3CCM - chains R and 0 of the 31 polymer chains in the assembly; structure by X-ray diffraction, 2.55 A resolution.

# Chain R
Name: 50S ribosomal protein L22P
From: Haloarcula marismortui
UniProt: P10970 (RL22_HALMA); residues 0-154 here correspond to UniProt positions 1-155 (UniProt number = residue number + 1)
Amino-acid sequence (155 residues; numbered 0 to 154; the number before each row is that of its first residue; numbering starts at 0):
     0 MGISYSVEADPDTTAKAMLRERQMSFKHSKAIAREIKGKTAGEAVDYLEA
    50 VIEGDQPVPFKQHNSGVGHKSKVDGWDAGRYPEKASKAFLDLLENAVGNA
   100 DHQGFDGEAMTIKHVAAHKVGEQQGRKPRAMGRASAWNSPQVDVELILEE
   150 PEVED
Unresolved in the structure: 0, 151-154
Metal / ion sites: Sr2+ near Gln61 (its only coordinating residue here); Mg2+: Gly65 (shared with C2048(0), A2089(0) of chain 0); Na+ site 1: Ser70, Val72; Na+ site 2: Val72, Trp75 (shared with U2659(0), G2660(0) of chain 0)

# Chain 0
Molecule: 23S ribosomal RNA
From: Haloarcula marismortui
Notes: engineered mutation(s): G2099A, G2611U
Sequence (2923 nucleotides; each row starts with the number of its first residue):
     1 GUUGGCUACUAUGCCAGCUGGUGGAUUGCUCGGCUCAGGCGCUGAUGAAG
    51 GACGUGCCAAGCUGCGAUAAGCUGUGGGGAGCCGCACGGAGGCGAAGAAC
   101 CACAGAUUUCCGAAUGAGAAUCUCUCUAACAAUUGCUUCGCGCAAUGAGG
   151 AACCCCGAGAACUGAAACAUCUCAGUAUCGGGAGGAACAGAAAACGCAAC
   201 GUGAUGUCGUUAGUAACCGCGAGUGAACGCGAUACAGCCCAAACCGAAGC
   251 CCUCACGGGCAAUGUGGUGUCAGGGCUACCUCUCAUCAGCCGACCGUCUU
   301 CACGAAGUCUCUUGGAAUAGAGCGUGAUACAGGGUGACAACCCCGUACUG
   351 AAGACCAGUACGCUGUGCGGUAGUGCCAGAGUAGCGGGGGUUGGAUAUCC
   401 CUCGCGAAUAACGCAGGCAUCGACUGCGAAGGCUAAACACAACCUGAGAC
   451 CGAUAGUGAACAAGUAGUGUGAACGAACGCUGCAAAGUACCCUCAGAAGG
   501 GAGGCGAAAUAGAGCAUGAAAUCAGUUGGCGAUCGAGCGACAGGGCAUAC
   551 AAGGUCCCUUGACGAAUGACCGAGACGCGAGUCUCCAGUAAGACUCACGG
   601 GAAGCCGAUGUUCUGUCGUACGUUUUGAAAAACGAGCCAGGGAGUGUGUC
   651 UGUAUGGCAAGUCUAACCGGAGUAUCCGGGGAGGCACAGGGAAACCGACA
   701 UGGCCGCAGGGCUUUGCCCGAGGGCCGCCGUCUUCAAGGGCGGGGAGCCA
   751 UGUGGACACGACCCGAAUCCGGACGAUCUACGCAUGGACAAGAUGAAGCG
   801 UGCCGAAAGGCACGUGGAAGUCUGUUAGAGUUGGUGUCCUACAAUACCCU
   851 CUCGUGAUCUAUGUGUAGGGGUGAAAGGCCCAUCGAGUCCGGCAACAGCU
   901 GGUUCCAAUCGAAACAUGUCGAAGCAUGACCUCCGCCGAGGUAGUCUGUG
   951 AGGUAGAGCGACCGAUUGGUGUGUCCGCCUCCGAGAGGAGUCGGCACACC
  1001 UGUCAAACUCCAAACUUACAGACGCUGUUUGACGCGGGGAUUCCGGUGCG
  1051 CGGGGUAAGCCUGUGUACCAGGAGGGGAACAACCCAGAGAUAGGUUAAGG
  1101 UCCCCAAGUGUGGAUUAAGUGUAAUCCUCUGAAGGUGGUCUCGAGCCCUA
  1151 GACAGCCGGGAGGUGAGCUUAGAAGCAGCUACCCUCUAAGAAAAGCGUAA
  1201 CAGCUUACCGGCCGAGGUUUGAGGCGCCCAAAAUGAUCGGGACUCAAAUC
  1251 CACCACCGAGACCUGUCCGUACCACUCAUACUGGUAAUCGAGUAGAUUGG
  1301 CGCUCUAAUUGGAUGGAAGCAGGGGCGAGAGCUCCUGUGGACCGAUUAGU
  1351 GACGAAAAUCCUGGCCAUAGUAGCAGCGAUAGUCGGGUGAGAACCCCGAC
  1401 GGCCUAAUGGAUAAGGGUUCCUCAGCACUGCUGAUCAGCUGAGGGUUAGC
  1451 CGGUCCUAAGUCUCACCGCAACUCGACUGAGACGAAAUGGGAAACAGGUU
  1501 AAUAUUCCUGUGCCAUCAUGCAGUGAAAGUUGACGCCCUGGGGUCGAUCA
  1551 CGCCGGGCAUUCGCCCGGUCGAACCGUCCAACUCCGUGGAAGCCGUAAUG
  1601 GCAGGAAGCGGACGAACGGCGGCAUAGGGAAACGUGAUUCAACCUGGGGC
  1651 CCAUGAAAAGACGAGCAUGAUGUCCGUACCGAGAACCGACACAGGUGUCC
  1701 AUGGCGGCGAAAGCCAAGGCCUGUCGGGAGCAACCAACGUUAGGGAAUUC
  1751 GGCAAGUUAGUCCCGUACCUUCGGAAGAAGGGAUGCCUGCUCCGGAACGG
  1801 AGCAGGUCGCAGUGACUCGGAAGCUCGGACUGUCUAGUAACAACAUAGGU
  1851 GACCGCAAAUCCGCAAGGACUCGUACGGUCACUGAAUCCUGCCCAGUGCA
  1901 GGUAUCUGAACACCUCGUACAAGAGGACGAAGGACCUGUCAACGGCGGGG
  1951 GUAACUAUGACCCUCUUAAGGUAGCGUAGUACCUUGCCGCAUCAGUAGCG
  2001 GCUUGCAUGAAUGGAUUAACCAGAGCUUCACUGUCCCAACGUUGGGCCCG
  2051 GUGAACUGUACAUUCCAGUGCGGAGUCUGGAGACACCCAGGGGGAAGCAA
  2101 AGACCCUAUGGAGCUUUACUGCAGGCUGUCGCUGAGACGUGGUCGCCGAU
  2151 GUGCAGCAUAGGUAGGAGUCGUUACAGAGGUACCCGCGCUAGCGGGCCAC
  2201 CCAGACAACAGUGAAAUACUACCCGUCGGUGACUGCGACUCUCACUCCGG
  2251 GAGGAGGACACCGAUAGCCGGGCAGUUUGACUGGGGCGGUACGCGCUCGA
  2301 AAAGAUAUCGAGCGCGCCCUAUGGUCAUCUCAGCCGGGACAGAGACCCGG
  2351 CGAAGAGUGCAAGAGCAAAAGAUGACUUGACAGUGUUCUUCCCAACGAGG
  2401 AACGCUGACGCGAAAGCGUGGUCUAGCGAACCAAUUAGCCUGCUUGAUGC
  2451 GGGCAAUUGAUGACAGAAAAGCUACCCUAGGGAUAACAGAGUCGUCACUC
  2501 GCAAGAGCACAUAUCGACCGAGUGGCUUGCUACCUCGAUGUCGGUUCCCU
  2551 CCAUCCUGCCCGUGCAGAAGCGGGCAAGGGUGAGGUUGUUCGCCUAUUAA
  2601 AGGAGGUCGUUAGCUGGGUUUAGACCGUCGUGAGACAGGUCGGCUGCUAU
  2651 CUACUGGGUGUGUAAUGGUGUCUGACAAGAACGACCGUAUAGUACGAGAG
  2701 GAACUACGGUUGGUGGCCACUGGUGUACCGGUUGUUCGAGAGAGCACGUG
  2751 CCGGGUAGCCACGCCACACGGGGUAAGAGCUGAACGCAUCUAAGCUCGAA
  2801 ACCCACUUGGAAAAGAGACACCGCCGAGGUCCCGCGUACAAGACGCGGUC
  2851 GAUAGACUCGGGGUGUGCGCGUCGAGGUAACGAGACGUUAAGCCCACGAG
  2901 CACUAACAGACCAAAGCCAUCAU
Unresolved in the structure: 1-9, 126-127, 715, 971-998, 1560, 1952-1963, 2137-2236, 2339-2343, 2665-2666, 2915-2923
Modified positions: 1MA (6-hydro-1-methyladenosine-5'-monophosphate) at position 628, OMU (o2'-methyluridine 5'-monophosphate) at position 2587, OMG (o2'-methylguanosine-5'-monophosphate) at position 2588, UR3 (3-methyluridine-5'-monophoshate) at position 2619, PSU (pseudouridine-5'-monophosphate) at position 2621
Metal / ion sites: Mg2+ site 1 near G28 (its only coordinating residue here); Na+ site 1: C40, G41, C443; Na+ site 2: G56, G61; Sr2+ site 1: C85, A86, C87 (shared with 1 residue of chain T); Sr2+ site 2: C85 (shared with 1 residue of chain T); Na+ site 3: U107, U108; Mg2+ site 2 near U115 (its only coordinating residue here); Na+ site 4: C130, U146; Na+ site 5: C141, G142; Sr2+ site 3: G147, A183 (shared with 1 residue of chain M); K+ site 1: C162, U163, U172; Mg2+ site 3: C162, U2276; 55 more Na+ sites not listed; 64 more Mg2+ sites not listed; 64 more Sr2+ sites not listed; 1 more K+ sites not listed

# How chain R and chain 0 interact
Contacting residue pairs - 135 pairs, chain R then chain 0:
  Gly1(R) with G21(0), sugar contact; U22(0), hydrogen bond to the phosphate
  Ile2(R) with G20(0), sugar contact; G21(0), sugar contact
  Ser3(R) with G20(0), hydrogen bond to the sugar; G21(0), hydrogen bond to the phosphate; U510(0), base contact
  Tyr4(R) with G20(0), sugar contact; G500(0), phosphate contact; G501(0), hydrogen bond to the phosphate
  Ser5(R) with U19(0), hydrogen bond to the sugar; G20(0), sugar contact
  Lys15(R) with G501(0), sugar contact
  Ala16(R) with G500(0), sugar contact
  Met17(R) with G500(0), hydrogen bond to the sugar; G501(0), phosphate contact
  Arg19(R) with G499(0), phosphate contact; G500(0), salt bridge to the phosphate
  Gln22(R) with C1428(0), hydrogen bond to the phosphate
  Ser24(R) with G1370(0), hydrogen bond to the base
  Phe25(R) with C523(0), sugar contact; A524(0), sugar contact
  Lys26(R) with A1369(0), hydrogen bond to the sugar; G1370(0), salt bridge to the phosphate
  His27(R) with G1370(0), base contact; G2051(0), phosphate contact
  Lys29(R) with C523(0), hydrogen bond to the phosphate; A524(0), salt bridge to the phosphate
  Arg33(R) with G525(0), salt bridge to the phosphate
  Lys36(R) with U526(0), salt bridge to the phosphate
  Lys60(R) with A11(0), hydrogen bond to the phosphate; U12(0), salt bridge to the phosphate
  Gln61(R) with G13(0), phosphate contact; A524(0), phosphate contact
  His62(R) with G1370(0), salt bridge to the phosphate
  Asn63(R) with G1370(0), phosphate contact; C2087(0), phosphate contact; C2088(0), phosphate contact
  Ser64(R) with A1369(0), hydrogen bond to the phosphate; G1370(0), hydrogen bond to the phosphate; U1371(0), sugar contact; C2088(0), phosphate contact
  Gly65(R) with C2048(0), phosphate contact; C2088(0), hydrogen bond to the phosphate; A2089(0), phosphate contact
  Val66(R) with C2049(0), phosphate contact; C2088(0), sugar contact
  Gly67(R) with C2049(0), phosphate contact; A2841(0), sugar contact
  His68(R) with C2087(0), hydrogen bond to the sugar; G2657(0), base contact; G2658(0), hydrogen bond to the sugar; A2841(0), hydrogen bond to the sugar; G2842(0), sugar contact
  Lys69(R) with C2048(0), phosphate contact; C2049(0), salt bridge to the phosphate; A2841(0), sugar contact
  Ser70(R) with G2842(0), phosphate contact; A2843(0), phosphate contact
  Lys71(R) with C2831(0), hydrogen bond to the phosphate; C2832(0), salt bridge to the phosphate
  Val72(R) with G2660(0), phosphate contact
  Gly74(R) with G2660(0), hydrogen bond to the phosphate
  Trp75(R) with A11(0), sugar contact; U12(0), sugar contact; C2086(0), sugar contact; U2659(0), hydrogen bond to the sugar; G2660(0), phosphate contact
  Asp76(R) with C2087(0), sugar contact; G2658(0), hydrogen bond to the base; U2659(0), hydrogen bond to the sugar
  Gly78(R) with C2049(0), phosphate contact
  Arg79(R) with G1370(0), sugar contact; U1371(0), salt bridge to the phosphate; C2049(0), salt bridge to the phosphate; G2050(0), salt bridge to the phosphate
  Tyr80(R) with C2049(0), phosphate contact; G2050(0), hydrogen bond to the phosphate
  Pro81(R) with G2050(0), phosphate contact; G2051(0), phosphate contact
  Glu82(R) with G2050(0), phosphate contact; G2051(0), hydrogen bond to the phosphate
  Lys83(R) with G2051(0), hydrogen bond to the phosphate; U2052(0), salt bridge to the phosphate
  Glu93(R) with C494(0), sugar contact
  Asn94(R) with G499(0), hydrogen bond to the base; G500(0), hydrogen bond to the sugar
  Asn98(R) with G500(0), base contact; G501(0), sugar contact
  His101(R) with C492(0), hydrogen bond to the sugar
  Gln102(R) with G501(0), hydrogen bond to the sugar
  His113(R) with G525(0), hydrogen bond to the sugar
  Ala115(R) with A524(0), sugar contact; G525(0), sugar contact
  Ala116(R) with A524(0), hydrogen bond to the sugar
  His117(R) with G20(0), base contact; A524(0), hydrogen bond to the base
  Lys118(R) with G21(0), sugar contact
  Val119(R) with G21(0), sugar contact; U22(0), sugar contact
  Gln122(R) with C1428(0), hydrogen bond to the phosphate
  Lys126(R) with C1431(0), hydrogen bond to the base
  Pro127(R) with A1689(0), base contact; C1690(0), base contact
  Arg128(R) with U840(0), hydrogen bond to the sugar; A841(0), salt bridge to the phosphate; A843(0), phosphate contact; A1689(0), hydrogen bond to the base; A2054(0), hydrogen bond to the base; A2055(0), hydrogen bond to the sugar; U2648(0), base contact
  Ala129(R) with U840(0), phosphate contact; A841(0), hydrogen bond to the phosphate; A843(0), phosphate contact; A844(0), phosphate contact
  Met130(R) with A841(0), base contact; A844(0), hydrogen bond to the phosphate
  Gly131(R) with A844(0), base contact; A1689(0), base contact
  Arg132(R) with U840(0), sugar contact; A1689(0), hydrogen bond to the base; A2055(0), hydrogen bond to the sugar
  Ala133(R) with A1689(0), base contact
  Ser134(R) with A2054(0), hydrogen bond to the sugar; A2055(0), sugar contact
  Ala135(R) with A2054(0), hydrogen bond to the sugar; A2055(0), phosphate contact
  Trp136(R) with A1372(0), base contact; G1373(0), base contact; G2053(0), sugar contact; A2054(0), sugar contact
  Asn137(R) with G2053(0), hydrogen bond to the phosphate; A2054(0), hydrogen bond to the phosphate
  Ser138(R) with G2053(0), hydrogen bond to the phosphate
  Pro139(R) with G1370(0), base contact
Other interface residues (no listed pair), chain R (70 interface residues in all): Val6, Met23, Asp73, Ala84, Gln123
Other interface residues (no listed pair), chain 0 (58 interface residues in all): U493, A502, C1366, U1368, A1427, U1429

# Summary
The interface between chain R and chain 0 involves 70 residues on one side and 58 on the other; the contacts
include 47 hydrogen bonds and 14 salt bridges. Polar contacts include Ser24(R)-G1370(0), Asp76(R)-G2658(0) and
Asn94(R)-G499(0).
Chain R is 50S ribosomal protein L22P and chain 0 is 23S ribosomal RNA, both from Haloarcula marismortui; the
structure, Structure of Anisomycin resistant 50S Ribosomal Subunit: 23S rRNA mutation G2611U, was determined
by X-ray diffraction (same publication as 3CC2, 3CC4, 3CC7, 3CCE, 3CCJ, 3CCL and 6 further entries).
